Entry 7TVG (X-ray diffraction, 2.40 A resolution); this record covers chain D.

Chain D:
Protein: Leucine-rich repeat protein SHOC-2
Organism: Homo sapiens
UniProt: Q9UQ13 (SHOC2_HUMAN); residues 59-564 here = UniProt positions 59-564
Chain sequence (507 residues; each row starts with the number of its first residue):
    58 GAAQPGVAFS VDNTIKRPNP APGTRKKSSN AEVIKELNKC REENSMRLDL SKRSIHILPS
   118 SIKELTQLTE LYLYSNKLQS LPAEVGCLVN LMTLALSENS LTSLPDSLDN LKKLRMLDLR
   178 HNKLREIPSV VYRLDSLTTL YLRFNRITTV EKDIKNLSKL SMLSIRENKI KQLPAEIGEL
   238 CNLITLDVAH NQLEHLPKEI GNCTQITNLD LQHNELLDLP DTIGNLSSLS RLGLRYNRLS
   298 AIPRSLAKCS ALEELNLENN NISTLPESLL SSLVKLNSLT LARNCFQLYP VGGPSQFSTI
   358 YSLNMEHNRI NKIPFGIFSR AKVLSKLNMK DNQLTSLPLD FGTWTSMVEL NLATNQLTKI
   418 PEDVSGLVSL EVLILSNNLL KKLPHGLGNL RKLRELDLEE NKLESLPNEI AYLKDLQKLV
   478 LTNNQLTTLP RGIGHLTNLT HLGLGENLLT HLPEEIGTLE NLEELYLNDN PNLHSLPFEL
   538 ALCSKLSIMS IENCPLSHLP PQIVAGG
Not modelled in the structure: 58-84
Sequence notes: expression tag (58)
UniProt features mapped onto this chain:
  - motif: Gly-63 to Phe-66 (RVxF motif)
What the authors report for this chain:
  - post-translational modification sites: Thr-71 (citing earlier work)

Overview:
The paper reports a modification site at Thr-71.
Chain D is Leucine-rich repeat protein SHOC-2 (Homo sapiens); the structure, Crystal Structure of SHOC2 to a
resolution of 2.4 Angstrom, was determined by X-ray diffraction, deposited together with 7TVF.
